Entry 4YLN (X-ray diffraction, 5.50 A resolution (low resolution: residue-level contacts below are approximate; hydrogen-bond / salt-bridge calls are withheld)); this record covers chains D and 2 of the 9 polymer chains in the assembly.

[Chain D]
Protein: DNA-directed RNA polymerase subunit beta'
Organism: Escherichia coli
Notes: EC 2.7.7.6
UniProtKB: A7ZUK2 (RPOC_ECO24); numbering as in UniProt (aligned over 1-1407)
Amino-acid sequence (1407 residues; each row starts with the number of its first residue):
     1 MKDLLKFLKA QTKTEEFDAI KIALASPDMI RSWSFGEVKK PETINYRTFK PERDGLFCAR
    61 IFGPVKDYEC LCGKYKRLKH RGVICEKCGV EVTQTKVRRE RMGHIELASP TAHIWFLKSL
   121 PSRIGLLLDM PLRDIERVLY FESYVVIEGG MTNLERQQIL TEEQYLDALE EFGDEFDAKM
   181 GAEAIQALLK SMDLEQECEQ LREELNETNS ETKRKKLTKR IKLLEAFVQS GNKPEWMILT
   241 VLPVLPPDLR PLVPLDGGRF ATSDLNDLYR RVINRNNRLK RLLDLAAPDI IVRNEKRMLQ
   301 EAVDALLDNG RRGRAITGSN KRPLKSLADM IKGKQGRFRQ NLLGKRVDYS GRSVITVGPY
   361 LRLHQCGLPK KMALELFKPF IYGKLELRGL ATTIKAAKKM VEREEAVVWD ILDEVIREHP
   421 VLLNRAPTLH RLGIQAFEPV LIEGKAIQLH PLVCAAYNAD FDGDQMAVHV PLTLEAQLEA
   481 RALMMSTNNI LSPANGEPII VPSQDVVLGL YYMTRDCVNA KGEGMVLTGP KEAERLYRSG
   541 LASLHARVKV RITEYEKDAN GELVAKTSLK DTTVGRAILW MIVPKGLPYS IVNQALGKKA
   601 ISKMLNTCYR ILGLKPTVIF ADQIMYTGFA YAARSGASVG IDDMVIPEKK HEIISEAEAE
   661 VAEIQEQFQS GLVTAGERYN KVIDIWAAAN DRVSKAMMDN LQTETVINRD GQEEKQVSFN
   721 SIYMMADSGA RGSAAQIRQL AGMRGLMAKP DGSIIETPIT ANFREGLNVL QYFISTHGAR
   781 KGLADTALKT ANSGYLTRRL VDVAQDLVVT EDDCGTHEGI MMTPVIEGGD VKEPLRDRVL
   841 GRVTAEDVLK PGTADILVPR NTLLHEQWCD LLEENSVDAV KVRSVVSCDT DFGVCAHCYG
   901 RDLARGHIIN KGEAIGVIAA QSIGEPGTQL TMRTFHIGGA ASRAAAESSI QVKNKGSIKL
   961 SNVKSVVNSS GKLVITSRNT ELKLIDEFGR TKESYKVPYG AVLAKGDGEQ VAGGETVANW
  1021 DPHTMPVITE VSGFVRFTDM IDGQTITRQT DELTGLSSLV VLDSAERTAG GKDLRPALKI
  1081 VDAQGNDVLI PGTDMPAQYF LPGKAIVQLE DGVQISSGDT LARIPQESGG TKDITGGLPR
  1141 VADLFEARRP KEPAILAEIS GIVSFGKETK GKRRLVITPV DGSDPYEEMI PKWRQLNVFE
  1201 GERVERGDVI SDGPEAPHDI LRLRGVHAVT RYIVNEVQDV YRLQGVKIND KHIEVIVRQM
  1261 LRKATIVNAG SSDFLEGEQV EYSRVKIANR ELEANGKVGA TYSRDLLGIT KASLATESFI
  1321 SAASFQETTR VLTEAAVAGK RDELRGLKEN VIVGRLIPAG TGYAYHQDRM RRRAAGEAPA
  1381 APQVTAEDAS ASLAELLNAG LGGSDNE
Unresolved in the structure: 1-14, 1377-1407
UniProt features mapped onto this chain:
  - binding site (Zn(2+)): Cys70, Cys72, Cys85, Cys88, Cys814, Cys888, Cys895, Cys898
  - binding site (Mg(2+)): Asp460, Asp462, Asp464
  - modified residue: Lys972 (N6-acetyllysine)
Metal / ion sites: Zn2+ site 1: Cys72, Cys85, Cys88; Mg2+: Asp460, Asp462, Asp464 (shared with 1 residue of chain 3); Zn2+ site 2: Cys814, Arg883, Cys898

[Chain 2]
Molecule: T strand DNA
Sequence (49 nucleotides; each row starts with the number of its first residue):
     4 CCGCGTCAGA CTCGTAGGAT TATAGCATAC GTGAGGTGGG ATGTCAAGT

[How chain D and chain 2 interact]
Pairs across the interface (16):
  Arg259(D) with DA22(2)
  Lys334(D) with DA13(2); DC14(2)
  Arg339(D) with DG12(2)
  Arg346(D) with DC16(2)
  Arg352(D) with DC16(2)
  Ala426(D) with DT15(2)
  Ala791(D) with DG12(2); DA13(2)
  Tyr795(D) with DA11(2); DG12(2)
  Arg798(D) with DG12(2)
  Gln1326(D) with DA11(2)
  Glu1327(D) with DA11(2)
  Arg1330(D) with DT9(2); DC10(2)
Also at the interface, not in a pair above, chain D (19 interface residues in all): Arg53, Leu120, Arg311, Lys332, Pro427, Thr790, Gly794
Also at the interface, not in a pair above, chain 2 (10 interface residues in all): DT35

[Overview]
The interface between chain D and chain 2 involves 19 residues on one side and 10 on the other. The Zn2+ site
1 is built by Cys72(D), Cys85(D) and Cys88(D). UniProt lists 8 Zn2+-binding residues and 3 Mg2+-binding
residues on chain D.
Chain D is DNA-directed RNA polymerase subunit beta' (Escherichia coli) and chain 2 is T strand DNA; the
structure, E. coli Transcription Initiation Complex - 17-bp spacer and 4-nt RNA, was determined by X-ray
diffraction together with 4YLO and 4YLP from the same study.
